PDB entry 7ZKW | X-ray diffraction, 3.37 A resolution | chains A and C

[Chain A]
Name: Cystinosin homolog
Organism: Arabidopsis thaliana
UniProtKB: P57758 (CTNS_ARATH); residue numbers follow UniProt; this construct covers 1-270
Chain sequence (277 residues; numbered 1 to 277; the number before each row is that of its first residue):
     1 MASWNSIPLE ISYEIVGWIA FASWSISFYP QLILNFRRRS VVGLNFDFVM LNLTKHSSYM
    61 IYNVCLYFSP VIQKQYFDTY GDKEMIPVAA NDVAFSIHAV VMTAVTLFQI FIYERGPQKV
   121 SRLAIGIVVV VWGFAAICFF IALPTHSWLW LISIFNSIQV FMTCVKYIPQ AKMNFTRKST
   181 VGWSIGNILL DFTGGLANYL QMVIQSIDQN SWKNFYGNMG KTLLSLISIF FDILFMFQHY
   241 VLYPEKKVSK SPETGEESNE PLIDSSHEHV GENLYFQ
Not modelled in the structure: 1-2, 246-277
Sequence notes: expression tag (271-277)
Small-molecule neighbours: L-cystine (IYY): Trp-24, Ser-27, Phe-28, Phe-48, Asn-52, Lys-55, His-56, Phe-95, Thr-163, Lys-166, Tyr-167, Asp-191, Leu-224, Ser-228
UniProt features mapped onto this chain:
  - glycosylation (N-linked (GlcNAc...) asparagine): Asn-52, Asn-174
Reported in the primary citation:
  - binding site for L-cystine: Trp-24, Lys-55, His-56, Lys-166, Asp-191, Ser-228
  - mutagenesis - K55A, K166A, D191A: abolished binding to L-cystine
  - mutagenesis - W24F, S228A: decreased binding to L-cystine
  - mutagenesis - P169G: unchanged binding to L-cystine
  - mutagenesis - K55A, K55R, K166A, K166R, D191A, D191N: abolished catalytic activity
  - mutagenesis - W24F, H56A: decreased catalytic activity on l-cystine
  - mutagenesis - W24F: decreased binding to l-cystine
  - mutagenesis - S228A: decreased catalytic activity on l-Cystine
  - mutagenesis - S228A: decreased binding to l-Cystine
  - mutagenesis - P169A, P169G: abolished catalytic activity on l-cystine
  - mutagenesis - P169G: unchanged binding to l-cystine
  - mutagenesis - Y167F: increased catalytic activity
  - mutagenesis - D92A, Q201A, K221A: decreased stability
  - mutagenesis - H56F: decreased catalytic activity
  - mutagenesis - H56F: abolished catalytic activity on pH 6.5

[Chain C]
Name: sybody
Organism: synthetic construct
Notes: antibody fragment or engineered binder
Chain sequence (121 residues; numbered 1 to 121; the number before each row is that of its first residue):
     1 QVQLVESGGG LVQAGGSLRL SCAASGFPVY RNRMHWYRQA PGKEREWVAA IESAGQETHY
    61 ADSVKGRFTI SRDNAKNTVY LQMNSLKPED TAVYYCNVKD EGWYWQTYDY WGQGTQVTVS
   121 A
Disulfides: Cys-22/Cys-96

[Interface between chain A and chain C]
Pairs across the interface - 39 pairs, chain A then chain C:
  Gln-31(A) / Gln-106(C)
  Leu-34(A) / Gln-106(C)
  Arg-38(A) / Trp-111(C)
  Val-42(A) / Tyr-37(C)
  Gly-43(A) / Glu-101(C)
  Gly-43(A) / Thr-107(C)
  Asn-45(A) / Gly-102(C)
  Asn-45(A) / Trp-103(C)
  Phe-48(A) / Trp-103(C)
  Phe-48(A) / Tyr-104(C)  hydrophobic
  Gly-116(A) / Trp-47(C)
  Pro-117(A) / Arg-33(C)
  Pro-117(A) / Ala-50(C)  hydrophobic
  Pro-117(A) / His-59(C)
  Gln-118(A) / Glu-101(C)  hydrogen bond
  Val-165(A) / Trp-103(C)  hydrogen bond (backbone-side chain)
  Lys-166(A) / Trp-103(C)  hydrogen bond (backbone-side chain)
  Lys-166(A) / Tyr-104(C)
  Pro-169(A) / Trp-103(C)
  Gln-170(A) / Gly-102(C)
  Gln-170(A) / Trp-103(C)  hydrogen bond (side chain-backbone)
  Gln-170(A) / Tyr-104(C)  hydrogen bond (side chain-backbone)
  Gln-170(A) / Trp-105(C)  hydrogen bond
  Met-173(A) / Glu-101(C)
  Met-173(A) / Trp-103(C)
  Asn-174(A) / Trp-105(C)
  Arg-177(A) / Asp-100(C)  salt bridge
  Arg-177(A) / Glu-101(C)  hydrogen bond (side chain-backbone)
  Thr-180(A) / Trp-105(C)
  Val-181(A) / Asp-100(C)
  Val-181(A) / Tyr-110(C)
  Gly-182(A) / Trp-105(C)
  Gly-182(A) / Gln-106(C)
  Trp-183(A) / Trp-105(C)  hydrophobic
  Ser-184(A) / Trp-105(C)
  Ile-188(A) / Tyr-104(C)
  Ile-188(A) / Trp-105(C)  hydrophobic
  Phe-235(A) / Tyr-104(C)  hydrophobic
  Phe-235(A) / Trp-105(C)  hydrophobic
Also at the interface, not in a pair above, chain A (31 interface residues in all): Pro-30, Leu-44, Leu-51, Arg-115, Tyr-167, Asp-191, Asp-232
Also at the interface, not in a pair above, chain C (19 interface residues in all): His-35, Arg-45, Lys-99, Tyr-108

[Summary]
31 residues of chain A and 19 residues of chain C are in contact; the contacts include 7 hydrogen bonds and 1
salt bridge. Polar pairs include Arg-177(A)/Asp-100(C), Gln-118(A)/Glu-101(C) and Val-165(A)/Trp-103(C). The
paper reports a binding site for L-cystine at Trp-24(A), Lys-55(A) and His-56(A) among others; K55A, K55R and
K166A of chain A, among others, abolish catalytic activity; 16 substitutions were tested in all.
Here chain A is Cystinosin homolog (Arabidopsis thaliana) and chain C is sybody (synthetic construct). Entry
7ZKW (Crystal structure of cystinosin from Arabidopsis thaliana in complex with Cystine and sybody) was
determined by X-ray diffraction (same publication as 7ZK1 and 7ZKZ).
